8UGA - chains A and B; structure by electron microscopy, 3.12 A resolution.

Chain A (and B):
Name: Proton channel OTOP2
From: Mus musculus
Notes: chain B of this document is another copy of the same molecule, construct and numbering; everything in this record applies to it too
Reference sequence: Q80SX5 (OTOP2_MOUSE); numbering as in UniProt (aligned over 1-563)
Chain sequence (563 residues; each row starts with the number of its first residue):
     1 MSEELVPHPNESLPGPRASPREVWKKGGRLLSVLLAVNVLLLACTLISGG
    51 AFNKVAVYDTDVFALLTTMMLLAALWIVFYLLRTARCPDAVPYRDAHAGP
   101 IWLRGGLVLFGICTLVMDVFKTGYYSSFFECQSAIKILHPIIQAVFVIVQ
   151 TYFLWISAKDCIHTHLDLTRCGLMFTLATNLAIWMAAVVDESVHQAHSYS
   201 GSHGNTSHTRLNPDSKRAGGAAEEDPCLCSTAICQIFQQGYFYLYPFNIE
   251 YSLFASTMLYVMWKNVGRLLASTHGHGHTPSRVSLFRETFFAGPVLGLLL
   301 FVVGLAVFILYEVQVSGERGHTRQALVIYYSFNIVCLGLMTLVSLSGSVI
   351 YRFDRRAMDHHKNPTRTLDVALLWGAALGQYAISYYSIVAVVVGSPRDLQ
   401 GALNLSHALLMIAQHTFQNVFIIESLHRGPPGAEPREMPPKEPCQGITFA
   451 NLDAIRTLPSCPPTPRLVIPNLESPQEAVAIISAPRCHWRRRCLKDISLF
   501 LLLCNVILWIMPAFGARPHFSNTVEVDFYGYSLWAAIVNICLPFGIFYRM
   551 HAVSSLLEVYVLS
Unresolved in the structure: 1-27, 88-96, 158-163, 196-236, 270-286, 315-319, 355-360, 430-486
Sequence notes: conflict Trp374 (Met in Q80SX5)
What the authors report for this chain:
  - mutagenesis - L30W, V370W: increased expression

How chain A and chain B interact:
Residue-residue contacts - 44 pairs, chain A then chain B:
  Leu30(A) with Val370(B), hydrophobic
  Leu34(A) with Trp374(B)
  Val37(A) with Leu378(B), hydrophobic
  Asn38(A) with Leu378(B); Tyr381(B)
  Leu41(A) with Leu378(B); Tyr381(B), hydrophobic; Ala382(B)
  Leu42(A) with Tyr385(B), hydrophobic
  Thr45(A) with Tyr385(B); Tyr386(B)
  Leu46(A) with Val389(B), hydrophobic
  Ser48(A) with Tyr386(B), hydrogen bond
  Gly49(A) with Tyr386(B); Tyr529(B)
  Phe52(A) with Leu533(B)
  Asn53(A) with Phe528(B)
  Lys54(A) with Phe528(B), hydrogen bond (backbone-backbone); Tyr529(B); Gly530(B)
  Val55(A) with Phe528(B), hydrophobic
  Tyr58(A) with Val393(B), hydrophobic
  Val370(A) with Leu30(B), hydrophobic
  Trp374(A) with Leu34(B)
  Leu378(A) with Val37(B), hydrophobic; Asn38(B); Leu41(B)
  Tyr381(A) with Asn38(B); Leu41(B), hydrophobic
  Ala382(A) with Leu41(B)
  Tyr385(A) with Leu42(B), hydrophobic; Thr45(B)
  Tyr386(A) with Thr45(B); Ser48(B), hydrogen bond; Gly49(B)
  Val389(A) with Leu46(B), hydrophobic
  Val393(A) with Tyr58(B), hydrophobic
  Phe528(A) with Asn53(B); Lys54(B), hydrogen bond (backbone-backbone); Val55(B), hydrophobic
  Tyr529(A) with Gly49(B); Lys54(B)
  Gly530(A) with Lys54(B)
  Leu533(A) with Phe52(B)
Interface residues without a listed pair, chain A (31 interface residues in all): Thr367, Ala371, Asp527
Interface residues without a listed pair, chain B (31 interface residues in all): Thr367, Ala371, Asp527

Overview:
Chain A and chain B each contribute 31 residues to their interface; the contacts include 4 hydrogen bonds.
Among the polar pairs are Ser48(A)-Tyr386(B) and Lys54(A)-Phe528(B). From the paper: L30W and V370W of chain A
increase expression.
Both chains are Proton channel OTOP2 (Mus musculus). Entry 8UGA (Mus musculus Otopetrin 2 (mOTOP2) M374W in pH
8.0) was determined by electron microscopy together with 8UG4, 8UG5, 8UG6, 8UG7 and 8UG8 from the same study.
